7F8W - chains A and B of the 6 polymer chains in the assembly; structure by electron microscopy, 3.10 A resolution.

# Chain A
Molecule: Guanine nucleotide-binding protein G(q) subunit alpha
Organism: Homo sapiens
UniProtKB: P50148 (GNAQ_HUMAN); residues 23-353 here correspond to UniProt positions 29-359 (UniProt number = residue number + 6)
Chain sequence (353 residues; each row starts with the number of its first residue):
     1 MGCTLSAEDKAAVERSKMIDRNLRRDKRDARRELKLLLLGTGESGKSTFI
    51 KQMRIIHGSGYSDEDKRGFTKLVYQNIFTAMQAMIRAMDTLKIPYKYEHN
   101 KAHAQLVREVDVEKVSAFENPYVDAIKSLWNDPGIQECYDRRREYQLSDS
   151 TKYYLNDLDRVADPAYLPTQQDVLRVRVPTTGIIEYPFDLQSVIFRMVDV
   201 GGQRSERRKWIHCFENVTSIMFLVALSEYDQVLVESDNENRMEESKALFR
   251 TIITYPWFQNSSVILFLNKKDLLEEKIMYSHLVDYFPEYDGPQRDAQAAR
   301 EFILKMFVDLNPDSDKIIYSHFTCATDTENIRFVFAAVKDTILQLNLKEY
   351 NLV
Not modelled in the structure: 1-6, 59-181
Differences from the reference sequence: initiating methionine (1); expression tag (2-22)

# Chain B
Molecule: Guanine nucleotide-binding protein G(I)/G(S)/G(T) subunit beta-1
Organism: Homo sapiens
UniProtKB: P62873 (GBB1_HUMAN); numbering as in UniProt (aligned over 2-340)
Chain sequence (351 residues; numbered -10 to 340; the number before each row is that of its first residue; numbers below 1 keep their minus sign (Met-10 is residue -10)):
   -10 MHHHHHHGSLLQSELDQLRQEAEQLKNQIRDARKACADATLSQITNNIDP
    40 VGRIQMRTRRTLRGHLAKIYAMHWGTDSRLLVSASQDGKLIIWDSYTTNK
    90 VHAIPLRSSWVMTCAYAPSGNYVACGGLDNICSIYNLKTREGNVRVSREL
   140 AGHTGYLSCCRFLDDNQIVTSSGDTTCALWDIETGQQTTTFTGHTGDVMS
   190 LSLAPDTRLFVSGACDASAKLWDVREGMCRQTFTGHESDINAICFFPNGN
   240 AFATGSDDATCRLFDLRADQELMTYSHDNIICGITSVSFSKSGRLLLAGY
   290 DDFNCNVWDALKADRAGVLAGHDNRVSCLGVTDDGMAVATGSWDSFLKIW
   340 N
Not modelled in the structure: -10 to 34
Differences from the reference sequence: expression tag (-10 to 1)

# Interface between chain A and chain B
Residue-residue contacts (50; chain A residue first):
  Asp9(A) with Asn88(B)
  Lys10(A) with Thr86(B), hydrogen bond (side chain-backbone); Asn88(B), hydrogen bond
  Val13(A) with Asn88(B); Lys89(B)
  Ser16(A) with Lys89(B), hydrogen bond (backbone-side chain)
  Lys17(A) with Arg52(B), hydrogen bond (side chain-backbone); Trp82(B); Lys89(B)
  Asp20(A) with Gly53(B); Leu55(B); Ile80(B); Lys89(B), salt bridge
  Leu23(A) with Leu55(B); Lys78(B)
  Arg24(A) with Leu55(B)
  Lys27(A) with Ala56(B); Asp76(B), salt bridge
  Lys35(A) with Gln75(B), hydrogen bond; Trp99(B)
  Gly182(A) with Asn119(B)
  Ile183(A) with Leu117(B); Asp118(B)
  Glu185(A) with Trp99(B), hydrogen bond
  Val198(A) with Trp99(B), hydrophobic
  Gln203(A) with Leu117(B), hydrogen bond (side chain-backbone); Asn119(B); Gly144(B); Tyr145(B), hydrogen bond (side chain-backbone)
  Ser205(A) with Tyr145(B); Gly162(B); Asp186(B)
  Glu206(A) with Asp186(B), hydrogen bond (backbone-side chain); Cys204(B), hydrogen bond
  Lys209(A) with Tyr145(B); Met188(B); Asp228(B), salt bridge; Asn230(B); Asp246(B), salt bridge
  Trp210(A) with Tyr145(B)
  His212(A) with Arg314(B); Trp332(B)
  Cys213(A) with Tyr59(B), hydrogen bond (backbone-side chain); Gln75(B); Trp99(B), hydrophobic
  Phe214(A) with Trp99(B), hydrophobic; Leu117(B), hydrophobic
  Glu215(A) with Trp332(B)
  Asn216(A) with Lys57(B); Gln75(B), hydrogen bond
Interface residues without a listed pair, chain A (25 interface residues in all): Arg204
Interface residues without a listed pair, chain B (34 interface residues in all): Thr87, Ala92, Ser98, Met101, Thr143

# In short
Chain A and chain B form an interface of 25 and 34 residues respectively; the contacts include 12 hydrogen
bonds and 4 salt bridges. Polar contacts include Asp20(A)-Lys89(B), Lys27(A)-Asp76(B) and Lys209(A)-Asp228(B).
Chain A is Guanine nucleotide-binding protein G(q) subunit alpha and chain B is Guanine nucleotide-binding
protein G(I)/G(S)/G(T) subunit beta-1, both from Homo sapiens; the structure, Cryo-EM structure of the
cholecystokinin receptor CCKBR in complex with gastrin-17 and Gq, was determined by electron microscopy (same
publication as 7F8X, 7F8U, 7F8V and 7F8Y).
